Entry 9J1L (electron microscopy, 3.28 A resolution); this record covers chains 3 and o of the 15 polymer chains in the assembly.

[Chain 3 (and o)]
Name: FtbO
Source organism: Listeria monocytogenes
Notes: chain o of this document is another copy of the same molecule, construct and numbering; everything in this record applies to it too
UniProt: A0A3T2E047 (A0A3T2E047_LISMN); residue numbers follow UniProt; this construct covers 1-159
Sequence (159 residues; each row starts with the number of its first residue):
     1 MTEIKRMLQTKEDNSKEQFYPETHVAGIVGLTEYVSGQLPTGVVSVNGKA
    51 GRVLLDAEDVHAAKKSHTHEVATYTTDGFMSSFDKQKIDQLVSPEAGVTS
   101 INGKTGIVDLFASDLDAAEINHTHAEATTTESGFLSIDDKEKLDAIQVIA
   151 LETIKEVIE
Not modelled in the structure: 1, 147-159
Ion coordination: Fe ion site 1: H67, H69 (shared with 2 residues of chain O; H67(o) of chain o); Fe ion site 2: H122, H124 (shared with 2 residues of chain O; H122(o), H124(o) of chain o)
What the authors report for this chain:
  - Fe ion coordination: H67, H69, H122, H124

[Chain 3 / chain o interface]
Pairs across the interface (150; chain 3 residue first):
  I4(3) with A26(o)
  M7(3) with M7(o), hydrophobic
  Q9(3) with E3(o); K5(o)
  E17(3) with T2(o), hydrogen bond (side chain-backbone)
  Q18(3) with T2(o)
  F19(3) with E3(o); K5(o)
  Y20(3) with E3(o), hydrogen bond (backbone-backbone); I4(o); K5(o), hydrogen bond (backbone-backbone); V29(o)
  P21(3) with I4(o); K5(o)
  E22(3) with I4(o); K5(o), hydrogen bond (backbone-backbone); R6(o); Q18(o); Y20(o); P21(o)
  T23(3) with Y20(o); P21(o); T23(o)
  H24(3) with Y20(o)
  G27(3) with E22(o); T23(o)
  I28(3) with T23(o)
  V29(3) with E22(o); T23(o), hydrogen bond (backbone-backbone); H24(o)
  G30(3) with V25(o)
  L31(3) with L31(o), hydrophobic
  Y34(3) with V25(o), hydrophobic; T32(o), hydrogen bond; V35(o), hydrophobic
  L39(3) with S36(o)
  P40(3) with V35(o); Q38(o); P40(o)
  G42(3) with P40(o); V43(o); V44(o); A50(o); G51(o), hydrogen bond (backbone-backbone)
  V43(3) with V43(o), hydrogen bond (backbone-backbone); V44(o); S45(o); V46(o), hydrophobic; A50(o), hydrophobic; G51(o); V53(o), hydrophobic
  V44(3) with G51(o); R52(o)
  S45(3) with G51(o); R52(o); V53(o), hydrogen bond (backbone-backbone)
  V46(3) with V53(o)
  N47(3) with V53(o), hydrogen bond (backbone-backbone); L54(o); L55(o), hydrogen bond (side chain-backbone)
  V60(3) with L55(o), hydrophobic; D56(o); A57(o), hydrogen bond (backbone-backbone); V60(o), hydrophobic
  H61(3) with D56(o); A57(o); K65(o)
  A62(3) with A57(o), hydrophobic; A62(o), hydrophobic; A63(o); K65(o)
  A63(3) with A63(o), hydrogen bond (backbone-backbone); K64(o); K65(o)
  H67(3) with H67(o)
  H69(3) with H67(o), hydrogen bond; H69(o); F79(o)
  A72(3) with M80(o), hydrophobic; K85(o)
  T73(3) with S82(o); K85(o)
  Y74(3) with S82(o), hydrogen bond (backbone-side chain); Q86(o); D89(o), hydrogen bond
  T75(3) with S82(o)
  T76(3) with S82(o)
  D77(3) with V71(o); F79(o); M80(o); S81(o); S82(o), hydrogen bond (side chain-backbone)
  G78(3) with F79(o); M80(o), hydrogen bond (backbone-backbone)
  F79(3) with F79(o), hydrophobic
  M80(3) with M80(o), hydrophobic
  D84(3) with K85(o), salt bridge
  K87(3) with D89(o), salt bridge; V92(o)
  L91(3) with L91(o), hydrophobic; V92(o), hydrophobic
  E95(3) with L91(o)
  G97(3) with V98(o); T99(o)
  V98(3) with V98(o), hydrogen bond (backbone-backbone); T99(o); K104(o); G106(o)
  S100(3) with G106(o); I107(o); V108(o)
  I101(3) with G106(o); V108(o)
  N102(3) with V108(o), hydrogen bond (backbone-backbone); D109(o), hydrogen bond; L110(o)
  L115(3) with A112(o)
  D116(3) with F111(o); A112(o), hydrogen bond (side chain-backbone); A118(o); E119(o); I120(o), hydrogen bond (backbone-backbone)
  A117(3) with A112(o), hydrophobic; A118(o); I120(o)
  A118(3) with A118(o), hydrogen bond (backbone-backbone); E119(o); I120(o), hydrophobic; H122(o)
  E119(3) with I120(o)
  H122(3) with H122(o)
  H124(3) with H122(o), hydrogen bond; H124(o), hydrogen bond; F134(o)
  T129(3) with I137(o)
  T130(3) with I137(o)
  S132(3) with E126(o); F134(o); L135(o), hydrogen bond (side chain-backbone)
  G133(3) with F134(o); L135(o), hydrogen bond (backbone-backbone)
  F134(3) with F134(o), hydrophobic
  L135(3) with L135(o), hydrophobic
  D139(3) with K140(o), salt bridge; L143(o)
  K142(3) with L143(o), hydrogen bond (side chain-backbone); D144(o); I146(o), hydrogen bond (side chain-backbone)
  L143(3) with L143(o), hydrophobic
  I146(3) with I146(o), hydrophobic
Other interface residues (no listed pair), chain 3 (75 interface residues in all): Q38, T41, D59, I88, T99, G103, A127, T128, E131
Other interface residues (no listed pair), chain o (87 interface residues in all): F19, G27, I28, L39, K49, F83, I88, P94, S100, I101, T105, L115, A117, S136

[Summary]
75 residues of chain 3 and 87 residues of chain o are in contact; the contacts include 30 hydrogen bonds and 3
salt bridges. Polar pairs include D84(3)-K85(o), K87(3)-D89(o) and D139(3)-K140(o). H67(3) and H69(3)
coordinate Fe ion site 1. From the paper: Fe ion coordination by H67(3), H69(3) and H122(3) among others.
Chain 3 and chain o are both FtbO (Listeria monocytogenes); the structure, Side fiber of monocin, was
determined by electron microscopy (same publication as 9J1J and 9J1K).
